Entry 7JYW (X-ray diffraction, 2.90 A resolution); this record covers chains A and C of the 3 polymer chains in the assembly.

# Chain A
Name: MHC class I antigen
Organism: Homo sapiens
UniProt: A0A411J078 (A0A411J078_HUMAN); residues 1-278 here correspond to UniProt positions 25-302 (UniProt number = residue number + 24)
Amino-acid sequence (278 residues; each row starts with the number of its first residue):
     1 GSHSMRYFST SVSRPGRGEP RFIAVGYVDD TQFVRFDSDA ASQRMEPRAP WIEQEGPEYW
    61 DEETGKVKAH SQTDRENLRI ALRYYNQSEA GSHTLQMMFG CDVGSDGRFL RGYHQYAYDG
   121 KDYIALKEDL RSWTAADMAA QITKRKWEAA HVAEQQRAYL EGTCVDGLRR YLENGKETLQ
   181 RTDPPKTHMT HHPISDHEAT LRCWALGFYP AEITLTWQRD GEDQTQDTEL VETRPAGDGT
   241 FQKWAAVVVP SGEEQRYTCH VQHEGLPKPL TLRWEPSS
Not modelled in the structure: 276-278
Cystine bridges: Cys101-Cys164, Cys203-Cys259
Ion coordination: Na+ near Glu19 (its only coordinating residue here)

# Chain C
Name: PB2 peptide from influenza, TYQWIIRNW
Amino-acid sequence (9 residues; numbered 1 to 9; the number before each row is that of its first residue):
     1 TYQWIIRNW

# Interface between chain A and chain C
Contacting residue pairs - 49 pairs, chain A then chain C:
  Tyr7(A) - Thr1(C)  hydrogen bond (side chain-backbone)
  Tyr7(A) - Tyr2(C)  hydrophobic
  Phe22(A) - Tyr2(C)
  Ala24(A) - Tyr2(C)
  Met45(A) - Tyr2(C)  hydrophobic
  Glu63(A) - Thr1(C)
  Glu63(A) - Tyr2(C)  hydrogen bond (side chain-backbone)
  Lys66(A) - Tyr2(C)  hydrogen bond (side chain-backbone)
  Val67(A) - Tyr2(C)
  Ala69(A) - Ile5(C)
  His70(A) - Tyr2(C)  hydrogen bond
  His70(A) - Ile5(C)
  Thr73(A) - Ile5(C)  hydrogen bond (side chain-backbone)
  Thr73(A) - Ile6(C)
  Thr73(A) - Arg7(C)
  Thr73(A) - Asn8(C)
  Glu76(A) - Asn8(C)  hydrogen bond
  Asn77(A) - Arg7(C)
  Asn77(A) - Asn8(C)  hydrogen bond
  Asn77(A) - Trp9(C)  hydrogen bond (side chain-backbone)
  Ile80(A) - Asn8(C)
  Ile80(A) - Trp9(C)
  Ala81(A) - Trp9(C)  hydrophobic
  Tyr84(A) - Trp9(C)  hydrogen bond (side chain-backbone)
  Leu95(A) - Trp9(C)  hydrophobic
  Met97(A) - Ile5(C)  hydrophobic
  Phe99(A) - Tyr2(C)  hydrophobic
  Phe99(A) - Gln3(C)
  Phe99(A) - Ile5(C)  hydrophobic
  His114(A) - Gln3(C)
  His114(A) - Ile5(C)
  Tyr116(A) - Ile5(C)
  Tyr116(A) - Trp9(C)
  Tyr118(A) - Trp9(C)  hydrophobic
  Tyr123(A) - Trp9(C)  hydrophobic
  Thr143(A) - Trp9(C)  hydrogen bond (side chain-backbone)
  Lys146(A) - Trp9(C)  hydrogen bond (side chain-backbone)
  Trp147(A) - Arg7(C)
  Trp147(A) - Asn8(C)  hydrogen bond (side chain-backbone)
  Trp147(A) - Trp9(C)
  Ala150(A) - Arg7(C)
  Val152(A) - Arg7(C)
  Gln156(A) - Gln3(C)
  Tyr159(A) - Thr1(C)  hydrogen bond (side chain-backbone)
  Tyr159(A) - Tyr2(C)
  Tyr159(A) - Gln3(C)
  Thr163(A) - Thr1(C)
  Gly167(A) - Thr1(C)
  Tyr171(A) - Thr1(C)  hydrogen bond (side chain-backbone)
Also at the interface, not in a pair above, chain A (35 interface residues in all): Met5, Ser9, Gln155
Also at the interface, not in a pair above, chain C (9 interface residues in all): Trp4
Interface features reported in the paper:
  - specific contacts: Leu95(A)-Trp9(C), Lys146(A)-Trp9(C)

# In short
Chain A and chain C form an interface of 35 and 9 residues respectively, with 14 hydrogen bonds. Polar
contacts include Tyr7(A)-Thr1(C), Glu63(A)-Tyr2(C) and Lys66(A)-Tyr2(C). The paper describes contacts between
Leu95(A) and Trp9(C) and Lys146(A) and Trp9(C).
Here chain A is MHC class I antigen (Homo sapiens) and chain C is PB2 peptide from influenza, TYQWIIRNW. Entry
7JYW (Crystal Structure of HLA A*2402 in complex with TYQWIIRNW, an 9-mer influenza epitope) was determined by
X-ray diffraction together with 6XQA, 7JYU, 7JYV and 7JYX from the same study.
